Entry 7Z30 (electron microscopy, 2.90 A resolution); this record covers chains A and O of the 19 polymer chains in the assembly.

[Chain A]
Molecule: DNA-directed RNA polymerase III subunit RPC1
From: Saccharomyces cerevisiae S288C
Notes: EC 2.7.7.6
UniProt: P04051 (RPC1_YEAST); residue numbers follow UniProt; this construct covers 1-1460
Chain sequence (1460 residues; numbered 1 to 1460; the number before each row is that of its first residue):
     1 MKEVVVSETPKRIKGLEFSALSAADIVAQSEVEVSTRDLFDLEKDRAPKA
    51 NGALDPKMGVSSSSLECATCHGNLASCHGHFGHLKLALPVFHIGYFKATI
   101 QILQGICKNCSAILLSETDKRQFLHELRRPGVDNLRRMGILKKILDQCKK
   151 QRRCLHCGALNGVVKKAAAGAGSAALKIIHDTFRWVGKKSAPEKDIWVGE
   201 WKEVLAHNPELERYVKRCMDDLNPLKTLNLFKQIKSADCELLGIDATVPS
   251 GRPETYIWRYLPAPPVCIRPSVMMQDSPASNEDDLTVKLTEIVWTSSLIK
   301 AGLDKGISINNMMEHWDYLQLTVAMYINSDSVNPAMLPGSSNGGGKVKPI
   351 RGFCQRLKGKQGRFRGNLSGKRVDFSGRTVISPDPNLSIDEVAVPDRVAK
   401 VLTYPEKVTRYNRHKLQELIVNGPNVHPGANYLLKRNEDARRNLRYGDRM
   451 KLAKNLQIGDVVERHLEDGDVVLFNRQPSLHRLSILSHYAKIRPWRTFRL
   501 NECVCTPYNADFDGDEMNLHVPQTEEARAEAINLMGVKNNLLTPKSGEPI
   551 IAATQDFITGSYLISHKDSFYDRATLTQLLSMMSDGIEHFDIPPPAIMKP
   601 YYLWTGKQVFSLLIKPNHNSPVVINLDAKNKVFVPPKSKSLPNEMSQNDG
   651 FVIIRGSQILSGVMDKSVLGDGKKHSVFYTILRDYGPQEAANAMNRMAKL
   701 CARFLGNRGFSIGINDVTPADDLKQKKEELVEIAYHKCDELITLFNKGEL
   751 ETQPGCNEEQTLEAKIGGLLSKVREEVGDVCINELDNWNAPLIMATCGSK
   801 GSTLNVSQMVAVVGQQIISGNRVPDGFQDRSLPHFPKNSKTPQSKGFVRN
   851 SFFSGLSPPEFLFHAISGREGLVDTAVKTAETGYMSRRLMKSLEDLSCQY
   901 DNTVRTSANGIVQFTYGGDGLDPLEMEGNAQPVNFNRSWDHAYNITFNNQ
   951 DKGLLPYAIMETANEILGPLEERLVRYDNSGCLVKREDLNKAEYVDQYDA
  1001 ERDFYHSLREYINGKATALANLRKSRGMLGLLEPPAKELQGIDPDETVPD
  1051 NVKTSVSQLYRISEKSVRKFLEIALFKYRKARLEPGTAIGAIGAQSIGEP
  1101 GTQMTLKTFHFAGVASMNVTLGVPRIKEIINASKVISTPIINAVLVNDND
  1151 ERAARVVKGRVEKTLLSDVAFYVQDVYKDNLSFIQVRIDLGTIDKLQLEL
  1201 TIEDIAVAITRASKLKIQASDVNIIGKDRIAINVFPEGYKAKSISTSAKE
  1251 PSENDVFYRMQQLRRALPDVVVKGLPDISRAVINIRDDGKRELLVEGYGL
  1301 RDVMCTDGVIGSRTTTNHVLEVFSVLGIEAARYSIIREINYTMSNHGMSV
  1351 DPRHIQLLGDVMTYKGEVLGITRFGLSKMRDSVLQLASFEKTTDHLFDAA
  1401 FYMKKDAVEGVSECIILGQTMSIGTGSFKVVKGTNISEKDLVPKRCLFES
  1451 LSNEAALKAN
Disordered / not traced: 1, 169-174, 333-347, 1237-1251, 1457-1460
Ion coordination: Zn2+ site 1: C67, C70, C77, H80; Zn2+ site 2: C107, C110, C154, C157; Mg2+ site 1: D511, D513, D515; Mg2+ site 2: D511, D513 (shared with 2 residues of chain I)
UniProt features mapped onto this chain:
  - region: P858 to E870 (Bridging helix)
  - binding site (Zn(2+)): C67, C70, C77, H80, C107, C110, C154
  - binding site (Mg(2+)): D511, D513, D515
  - mutagenesis: T506 (T506I: Temperature-sensitive), N509 (N509Y: Temperature-sensitive), N518 (N518Q: Temperature-sensitive)
From the paper describing this entry:
  - Mg2+ coordination: D511, D513, D515
  - catalytic residues: D511, D513, D515

[Chain O]
Molecule: DNA-directed RNA polymerase III subunit RPC3
From: Saccharomyces cerevisiae S288C
UniProt: P32349 (RPC3_YEAST); residue numbers follow UniProt; this construct covers 1-654
Chain sequence (654 residues; each row starts with the number of its first residue):
     1 MDELLGEALSAENQTGESTVESEKLVTPEDVMTISSLEQRTLNPDLFLYK
    51 ELVKAHLGERAASVIGMLVALGRLSVRELVEKIDGMDVDSVKTTLVSLTQ
   101 LRCVKYLQETAISGKKTTYYYYNEEGIHILLYSGLIIDEIITQMRVNDEE
   151 EHKQLVAEIVQNVISLGSLTVEDYLSSVTSDSMKYTISSLFVQLCEMGYL
   201 IQISKLHYTPIEDLWQFLYEKHYKNIPRNSPLSDLKKRSQAKMNAKTDFA
   251 KIINKPNELSQILTVDPKTSLRIVKPTVSLTINLDRFMKGRRSKQLINLA
   301 KTRVGSVTAQVYKIALRLTEQKSPKIRDPLTQTGLLQDLEEAKSFQDEAE
   351 LVEEKTPGLTFNAIDLARHLPAELDLRGSLLSRKPSDNKKRSGSNAAASL
   401 PSKKLKTEDGFVIPALPAAVSKSLQESGDTQEEDEEEEDLDADTEDPHSA
   451 SLINSHLKILASSNFPFLNETKPGVYYVPYSKLMPVLKSSVYEYVIASTL
   501 GPSAMRLSRCIRDNKLVSEKIINSTALMKEKDIRSTLASLIRYNSVEIQE
   551 VPRTADRSASRAVFLFRCKETHSYNFMRQNLEWNMANLLFKKEKLKQENS
   601 TLLKKANRDDVKGRENELLLPSELNQLKMVNERELNVFARLSRLLSLWEV
   651 FQMA
Disordered / not traced: 1-24, 385-446
UniProt features mapped onto this chain:
  - region: L581 to L602 (Leucine-zipper)
  - modified residue: T27 (Phosphothreonine), S392 (Phosphoserine), S394 (Phosphoserine)

[How chain A and chain O interact]
Residue-residue contacts (101):
  A24(A) - M32(O)
  A24(A) - E38(O)
  V27(A) - M32(O)
  V27(A) - L37(O)  hydrophobic
  A28(A) - M32(O)  hydrophobic
  S30(A) - P28(O)
  E31(A) - P28(O)
  E31(A) - E29(O)
  V32(A) - P28(O)
  N51(A) - L25(O)
  K108(A) - H572(O)  hydrogen bond (backbone-side chain)
  N109(A) - T571(O)  hydrogen bond
  N109(A) - H572(O)
  N109(A) - N575(O)  hydrogen bond (backbone-side chain)
  C110(A) - N575(O)
  S116(A) - E212(O)
  E117(A) - R73(O)
  E117(A) - E212(O)  hydrogen bond (backbone-side chain)
  T118(A) - R73(O)
  T118(A) - E212(O)  hydrogen bond
  T118(A) - D213(O)
  T118(A) - Q216(O)
  R121(A) - R73(O)
  H125(A) - Y119(O)
  R128(A) - L71(O)
  Q151(A) - L336(O)
  R153(A) - L336(O)
  R153(A) - L339(O)  hydrogen bond (side chain-backbone)
  L155(A) - E212(O)
  L155(A) - L335(O)
  L155(A) - L336(O)
  L155(A) - Q337(O)
  H156(A) - Q337(O)
  A168(A) - D556(O)
  I179(A) - R557(O)
  K189(A) - E340(O)  salt bridge
  I196(A) - K515(O)  hydrogen bond (backbone-side chain)
  G199(A) - K515(O)
  E200(A) - K515(O)
  E200(A) - L516(O)
  W201(A) - L516(O)  hydrophobic
  W201(A) - Q549(O)
  W201(A) - L565(O)  hydrophobic
  E203(A) - N514(O)  hydrogen bond
  E203(A) - K515(O)
  E203(A) - L516(O)
  V204(A) - L516(O)  hydrophobic
  H207(A) - I521(O)
  Y214(A) - V551(O)
  Y214(A) - R553(O)
  R217(A) - P552(O)
  R217(A) - R557(O)
  C218(A) - Q549(O)  hydrogen bond (backbone-side chain)
  C218(A) - E550(O)  hydrogen bond (side chain-backbone)
  C218(A) - V551(O)  hydrophobic
  C218(A) - P552(O)
  M219(A) - Q549(O)
  M219(A) - R557(O)
  D220(A) - R567(O)  salt bridge
  D221(A) - I548(O)
  D221(A) - Q549(O)
  D221(A) - E550(O)  hydrogen bond (side chain-backbone)
  L225(A) - I541(O)
  L225(A) - R542(O)
  K226(A) - E547(O)  salt bridge
  K226(A) - H572(O)
  N229(A) - R542(O)
  N229(A) - N544(O)
  N229(A) - F576(O)
  L230(A) - H572(O)
  K232(A) - N43(O)
  K232(A) - Q579(O)  hydrogen bond (backbone-side chain)
  Q233(A) - N544(O)  hydrogen bond
  Q233(A) - H572(O)
  Q233(A) - N575(O)
  Q233(A) - Q579(O)
  I234(A) - N43(O)  hydrogen bond (backbone-side chain)
  K235(A) - N43(O)
  K235(A) - D45(O)  salt bridge
  K235(A) - Y122(O)  hydrogen bond
  S236(A) - N43(O)
  S236(A) - D45(O)
  S236(A) - V69(O)
  S236(A) - A70(O)
  A237(A) - V69(O)  hydrogen bond (backbone-backbone)
  A237(A) - A70(O)
  E240(A) - A70(O)
  E240(A) - L71(O)
  T247(A) - M67(O)
  R252(A) - T41(O)
  R252(A) - N43(O)
  E254(A) - T41(O)
  T255(A) - T41(O)
  Y260(A) - L37(O)
  L303(A) - A538(O)
  G306(A) - R534(O)  hydrogen bond (backbone-side chain)
  I309(A) - F564(O)
  N310(A) - A559(O)  hydrogen bond (side chain-backbone)
  N310(A) - F564(O)
  M313(A) - A559(O)  hydrophobic
  E314(A) - S560(O)
Other interface residues (no listed pair), chain A (72 interface residues in all): S22, A23, E33, H83, S111, C154, A167, A175, L211, A246, K305, I307, M312, D317
Other interface residues (no listed pair), chain O (66 interface residues in all): V31, L46, G72, E78, Y121, Q332, T333, D338, E519, S535, Y543, A555, A562, V563

[Summary]
The interface between chain A and chain O involves 72 residues on one side and 66 on the other, with 18
hydrogen bonds and 4 salt bridges. Among the polar pairs are K189(A)-E340(O), D220(A)-R567(O) and
K226(A)-E547(O). The paper reports catalytic residues D511(A), D513(A) and D515(A); Mg2+ coordination by
D511(A), D513(A) and D515(A).
Chain A is DNA-directed RNA polymerase III subunit RPC1 and chain O is DNA-directed RNA polymerase III subunit
RPC3, both from Saccharomyces cerevisiae S288C; the structure, Structure of yeast RNA Polymerase III-Ty1
integrase complex at 2.9 A (focus subunit C11 terminal Zn-ribbon ..., was determined by electron microscopy
(same publication as 7Z0H, 7Z2Z, 7Z31 and 8BWS).
